1IJ6 - chain A; structure by X-ray diffraction, 3.10 A resolution.

[Chain A]
Molecule: Plasmodial specific LAV1-2 protein
Source organism: Physarum polycephalum
Reference sequence: P14725 (LAV1_PHYPO); residues 33-355 here = UniProt positions 33-355
Amino-acid sequence (323 residues; each row starts with the number of its first residue):
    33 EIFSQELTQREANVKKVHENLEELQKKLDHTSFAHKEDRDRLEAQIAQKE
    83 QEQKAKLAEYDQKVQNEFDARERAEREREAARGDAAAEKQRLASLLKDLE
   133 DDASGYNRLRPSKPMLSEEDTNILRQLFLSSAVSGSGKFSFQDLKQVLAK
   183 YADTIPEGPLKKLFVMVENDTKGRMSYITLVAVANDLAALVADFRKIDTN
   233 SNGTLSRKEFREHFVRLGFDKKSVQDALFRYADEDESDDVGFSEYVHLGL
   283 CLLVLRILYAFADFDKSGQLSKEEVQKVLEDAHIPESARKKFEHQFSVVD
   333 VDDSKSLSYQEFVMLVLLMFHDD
Not modelled in the structure: 68-71, 133-144, 354-355
Swiss-Prot annotation at these positions:
  - binding site (Ca(2+)): Asp-230, Asn-232, Asn-234, Thr-236, Glu-241, Asp-265, Asp-267, Ser-269, Asp-271, Glu-276, Asp-295, Asp-297, Ser-299, Gln-301, Glu-306, Asp-332, Asp-334, Ser-336, Ser-338, Glu-343

[In short]
Curated annotation (UniProt) lists 20 Ca2+-binding residues.
Chain A is Plasmodial specific LAV1-2 protein (Physarum polycephalum); the structure, CA2+-bound structure of
multidomain ef-hand protein, CBP40, from true slime mold, was determined by X-ray diffraction (same
publication as 1IJ5).
